7LHI - chains C and F of the 5 polymer chains in the assembly; structure by electron microscopy, 7.60 A resolution (low resolution: residue-level contacts below are approximate; hydrogen-bond / salt-bridge calls are withheld).

== Chain C ==
Protein: P fimbrial usher protein PapC
Organism: Escherichia coli
Reference sequence: A0A773A954 (A0A773A954_ECOLX); residues 35-843 here correspond to UniProt positions 28-836 (UniProt number = residue number - 7)
Sequence (809 residues; row label = number of the first residue in the row):
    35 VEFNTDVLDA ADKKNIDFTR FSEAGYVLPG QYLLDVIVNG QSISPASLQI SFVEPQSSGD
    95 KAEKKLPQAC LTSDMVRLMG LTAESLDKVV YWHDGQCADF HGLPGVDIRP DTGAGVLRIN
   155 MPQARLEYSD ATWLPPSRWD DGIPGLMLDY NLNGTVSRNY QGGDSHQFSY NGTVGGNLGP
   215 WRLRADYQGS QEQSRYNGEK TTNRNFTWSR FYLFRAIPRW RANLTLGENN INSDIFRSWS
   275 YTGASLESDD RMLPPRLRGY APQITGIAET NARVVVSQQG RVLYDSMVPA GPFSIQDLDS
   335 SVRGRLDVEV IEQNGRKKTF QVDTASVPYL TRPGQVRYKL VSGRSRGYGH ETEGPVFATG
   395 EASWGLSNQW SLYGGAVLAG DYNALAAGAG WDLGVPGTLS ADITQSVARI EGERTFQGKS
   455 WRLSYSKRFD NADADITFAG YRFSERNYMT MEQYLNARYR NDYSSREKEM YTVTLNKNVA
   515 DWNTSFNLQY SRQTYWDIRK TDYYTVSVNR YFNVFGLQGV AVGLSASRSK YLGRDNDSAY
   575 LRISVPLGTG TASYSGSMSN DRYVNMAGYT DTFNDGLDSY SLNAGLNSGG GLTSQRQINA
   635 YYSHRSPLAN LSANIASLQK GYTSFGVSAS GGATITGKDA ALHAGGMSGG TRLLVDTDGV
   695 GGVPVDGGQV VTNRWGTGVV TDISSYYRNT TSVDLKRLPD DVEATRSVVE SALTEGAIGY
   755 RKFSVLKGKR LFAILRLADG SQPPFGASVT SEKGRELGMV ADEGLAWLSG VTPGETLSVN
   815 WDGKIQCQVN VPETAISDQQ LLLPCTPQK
Disordered / not traced: 759-843
Differences from the reference sequence: conflict Arg159 (Trp152 in A0A773A954)

== Chain F ==
Protein: Fimbrial protein
Organism: Escherichia coli
Reference sequence: A0A444R4P4 (A0A444R4P4_ECOLX); residues -18 to 148 here correspond to UniProt positions 1-167 (UniProt number = residue number + 19)
Sequence (167 residues; each row starts with the number of its first residue; numbers below 1 keep their minus sign (Met-18 is residue -18)):
   -18 MIRLSLFISL LLTSVTVLAD VQINIRGHVY IPPCTINNGQ NIVVDFGNIN PEHVDNSRGE
    42 VTKTISISCP YKSGSLWIKV TGNTMGGGQN NVLATNITHF GIALYQGKGM STPLTLGNGS
   102 GNGYRVTAGL DTARSTFTFT SVPFRNGSGI LNGGDFRTTA SMSMIYN
Disordered / not traced: -18 to 8, 53-54, 98-114

== How chain C and chain F interact ==
Pairs across the interface (5):
  Ala165(C) with Asn19(F)
  Arg315(C) with Tyr52(F); Arg115(F)
  Gln552(C) with Asn148(F)
  Thr724(C) with Gly20(F)
Interface residues without a listed pair, chain C (8 interface residues in all): Val316, Asp605, Leu729, Val742
Interface residues without a listed pair, chain F (8 interface residues in all): His9, Asn22, Thr140

== Summary ==
Chain C and chain F each contribute 8 residues to their interface.
Chain C is P fimbrial usher protein PapC and chain F is Fimbrial protein, both from Escherichia coli; the
structure, Cryo-EM structure of E. coli P pilus tip assembly intermediate PapC-PapD-PapK-PapF-PapG, was
determined by electron microscopy, deposited together with 7LHG and 7LHH.
